7V3G - chains A and C of the 10 polymer chains in the assembly; structure by electron microscopy, 3.30 A resolution.

Chain A (and C):
Name: Envelope protein E
From: Dengue virus type 2 (strain Thailand/NGS-C/1944)
Notes: chain C of this document is another copy of the same molecule, construct and numbering; everything in this record applies to it too
Reference sequence: P14340 (POLG_DEN2N); residues 1-495 here correspond to UniProt positions 281-775 (UniProt number = residue number + 280)
Sequence (495 residues; each row starts with the number of its first residue):
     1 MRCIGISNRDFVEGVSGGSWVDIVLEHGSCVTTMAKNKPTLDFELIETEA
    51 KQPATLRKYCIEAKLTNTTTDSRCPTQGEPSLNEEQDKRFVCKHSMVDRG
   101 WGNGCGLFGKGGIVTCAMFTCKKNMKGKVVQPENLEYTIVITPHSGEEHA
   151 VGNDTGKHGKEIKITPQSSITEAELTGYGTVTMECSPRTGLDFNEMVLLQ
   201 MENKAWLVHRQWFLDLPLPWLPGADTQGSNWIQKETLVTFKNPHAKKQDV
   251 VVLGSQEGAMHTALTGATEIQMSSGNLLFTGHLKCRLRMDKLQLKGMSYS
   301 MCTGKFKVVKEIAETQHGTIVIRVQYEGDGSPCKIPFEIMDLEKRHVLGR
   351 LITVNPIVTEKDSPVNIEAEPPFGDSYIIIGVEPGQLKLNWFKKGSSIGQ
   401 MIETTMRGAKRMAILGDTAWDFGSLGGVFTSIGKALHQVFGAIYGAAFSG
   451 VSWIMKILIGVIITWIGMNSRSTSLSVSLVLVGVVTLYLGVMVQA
Glycans and other covalent adducts: N-acetylglucosamine (NAG) linked to N67
Curated features (UniProtKB/Swiss-Prot):
  - region: D98 to G111 (Fusion peptide)
  - site: A495 (Cleavage)
  - glycosylation (N-linked (GlcNAc...) asparagine): N67, N153

How chain A and chain C interact:
Residue-residue contacts (55):
  I4(A) with F108(C), hydrophobic
  G5(A) with D98(C); F108(C)
  S7(A) with D98(C), hydrogen bond
  D98(A) with I6(C); S7(C), hydrogen bond
  W101(A) with V151(C), hydrophobic; K310(C); E311(C); V321(C); R323(C)
  G102(A) with G152(C); N153(C)
  L107(A) with E314(C)
  F108(A) with I4(C), hydrophobic; A313(C); E314(C); T315(C); Q316(C)
  G109(A) with Q316(C), hydrogen bond (backbone-side chain)
  K110(A) with Q316(C)
  V151(A) with W101(C), hydrophobic; G102(C), hydrogen bond (backbone-backbone)
  G152(A) with G102(C)
  N153(A) with G102(C)
  D154(A) with K246(C)
  K204(A) with V251(C)
  K241(A) with E269(C), salt bridge
  H244(A) with H27(C); G28(C); F279(C)
  V251(A) with K204(C)
  L253(A) with G258(C); H261(C)
  G254(A) with E257(C); H261(C)
  S255(A) with S255(C); G258(C), hydrogen bond (backbone-backbone)
  G258(A) with L253(C); S255(C), hydrogen bond (backbone-backbone); Q256(C), hydrogen bond (backbone-side chain)
  A259(A) with S255(C); A259(C), hydrophobic
  H261(A) with L253(C), hydrogen bond (side chain-backbone)
  E269(A) with K241(C), salt bridge
  F279(A) with H244(C), hydrogen bond (backbone-side chain)
  K310(A) with W101(C)
  E311(A) with W101(C)
  A313(A) with F108(C)
  E314(A) with L107(C); F108(C)
  T315(A) with F108(C)
  Q316(A) with F108(C)
  V321(A) with W101(C); F108(C), hydrophobic
Other interface residues (no listed pair), chain A (43 interface residues in all): I6, H27, G28, K246, V252, Q256, E257, I322, R323, N366
Other interface residues (no listed pair), chain C (40 interface residues in all): G5, R99, G109, V252, G254

Summary:
Chain A and chain C form an interface of 43 and 40 residues respectively; the contacts include 9 hydrogen
bonds and 2 salt bridges. Among the polar pairs are K241(A)-E269(C), S7(A)-D98(C) and G109(A)-Q316(C).
Both chains are Envelope protein E (Dengue virus type 2 (strain Thailand/NGS-C/1944)). Entry 7V3G
(DENV2_NGC_Fab_C10 28degrees (2Fab:3E)) was determined by electron microscopy together with 7V3F, 7V3H, 7V3I
and 7V3J from the same study.
